PDB entry 1JZY | X-ray diffraction, 3.50 A resolution | chains A and K of the 4 polymer chains in the assembly

== Chain A ==
Molecule: 23S rRNA
Source organism: Deinococcus radiodurans
Sequence (2880 nucleotides; each row starts with the number of its first residue):
     1 GGUCAAGAUA GUAAGGGUCC ACGGUGGAUG CCCUGGCGCU GGAGCCGAUG AAGGACGCGA
    61 UUACCUGCGA AAAGCCCCGA CGAGCUGGAG AUACGCUUUG ACUCGGGGAU GUCCGAAUGG
   121 GGAAACCCAC CUCGUAAGAG GUAUCCGCAA GGAUGGGAAC UCAGGGAACU GAAACAUCUC
   181 AGUACCUGAA GGAGAAGAAA GAGAAUUCGA UUCCGUUAGU AGCGGCGAGC GAACCCGGAU
   241 CAGCCCAAAC CGAAACGCUU GCGUUUCGGG GUUGUAGGAC CAGUUUUUAA GAUUCAACCC
   301 CUCAAGCCGA AGUGGCUGGA AAGCUACACC UCAGAAGGUG AGAGUCCUGU AGGCGAACGA
   361 GCGGUUGACU GUACUGGCAC CUGAGUAGGU CGUUGUUCGU GAAACGAUGA CUGAAUCCGC
   421 GCGGACCACC GCGCAAGGCU AAAUACUCCC AGUGACCGAU AGCGCAUAGU ACCGUGAGGG
   481 AAAGGUGAAA AGAACCCCGG GAGGGGAGUG AAAGAGAACC UGAAACCGUG GACUUACAAG
   541 CAGUCAUGGC ACCUUAUGCG UGUUAUGGCG UGCCUAUUGA AGCAUGAGCC GGCGACUUAG
   601 ACCUGACGUG CGAGCUUAAG UUGAAAAACG GAGGCGGAGC GAAAGCGAGU CCGAAUAGGG
   661 CGGCAUUAGU ACGUCGGGCU AGACUCGAAA CCAGGUGAGC UAAGCAUGAC CAGGUUGAAA
   721 CCCCCGUGAC AGGGGGCGGA GGACCGAACC GGUGCCUGCU GAAACAGUCU CGGAUGAGUU
   781 GUGUUUAGGA GUGAAAAGCU AACCGAACCU GGAGAUAGCU AGUUCUCCCC GAAAUGUAUU
   841 GAGGUACAGC CUCGGAUGUU GACCAUGUCC UGUAGAGCAC UCACAAGGCU AGGGGGCCUA
   901 CCAGCUUACC AAACCUUAUG AAACUCCGAA GGGGCACGCG UUUAGUCCGG GAGUGAGGCU
   961 GCGAGAGCUA ACUUCCGUAG CCGAGAGGGA AACAACCCAG ACCAUCAGCU AAGGUCCCUA
  1021 AAUGAUCGCU CAGUGGUUAA GGAUGUGUCG UCGCAUAGAC AGCCAGGAGG UUGGCUUAGA
  1081 AGCAGCCACC CUUCAAAGAG UGCGUAAUAG CUCACUGGUC GAGUGACGAU GCGCCGAAAA
  1141 UGAUCGGGGC UCAAGUGAUC UACCGAAGCU AUGGAUUCAA CUCGCGAAGC GAGUUGUCUG
  1201 GUAGGGGAGC GUUCAGUCCG CGGAGAAGCC AUACCGGAAG GAGUGGUGGA GCCGACUGAA
  1261 GUGCGGAUGC CGGCAUGAGU AACGAUAAAA GAAGUGAGAA UCUUCUUCGC CGUAAGGACA
  1321 AGGGUUCCUG GGGAAGGGUC GUCCGCCCAG GGAAAGUCGG GACCUAAGGU GAGGCCGAAC
  1381 GGCGCAGCCG AUGGACAGCA GGUCAAGAUU CCUGCACCGA UCAUGUGGAG UGAUGGAGGG
  1441 ACGCAUUACG CUAUCCAAUG CCAAGCUAUG GCUAUGCUGG UUGGUACGCU CAAGGGCGAU
  1501 CGGGUCAGAA AAUCUACCGG UCACAUGCCU CAGACGUAUC GGGAGCUUCC UCGGAAGCGA
  1561 AGUUGGAAAC GCGACGGUGC CAAGAAAAGC UUCUAAACGU UGAAACAUGA UUGCCCGUAC
  1621 CGCAAACCGA CACAGGUGUC CGAGUGUCAA UGCACUAAGG CGCGCGAGAG AACCCUCGUU
  1681 AAGGAACUUU GCAAUCUCAC CCCGUAACUU CGGAAGAAGG GGUCCCCACG CUUCGCGUGG
  1741 GGCGCAGUGA AUAGGCCCAG GCGACUGUUU ACCAAAAUCA CAGCACUCUG CCAACACGAA
  1801 CAGUGGACGU AUAGGGUGUG ACGCCUGCCC GGUGCCGGAA GGUCAAGUGG AGCGGUGCAA
  1861 GCUGCGAAAU GAAGCCCCGG UGAACGGCGG CCGUAACUAU AACGGUCCUA AGGUAGCGAA
  1921 AUUCCUUGUC GGGUAAGUUC CGACCUGCAC GAAAGGCGUA ACGAUCUGGG CGCUGUCUCA
  1981 ACGAGGGACU CGGUGAAAUU GAAUUGGCUG UAAAGAUGCG GCCUACCCGU AGCAGGACGA
  2041 AAAGACCCCG UGGAGCUUUA CUAUAGUCUG GCAUUGGGAU UCGGGUUUCU CUGCGUAGGA
  2101 UAGGUGGGAG CCUGCGAAAC UGGCCUUUUG GGGUCGGUGG AGGCAACGGU GAAAUACCAC
  2161 CCUGAGAAAC UUGGAUUUCU AACCUGAAAA AUCACUUUCG GGGACCGUGC UUGGCGGGUA
  2221 GUUUGACUGG GGCGGUCGCC UCCCAAAAUG UAACGGAGGC GCCCAAAGGU CACCUCAAGA
  2281 CGGUUGGAAA UCGUCUGUAG AGCGCAAAGG UAGAAGGUGG CUUGACUGCG AGACUGACAC
  2341 GUCGAGCAGG GAGGAAACUC GGGCUUAGUG AACCGGUGGU ACCGUGUGGA AGGGCCAUCG
  2401 AUCAACGGAU AAAAGUUACC CCGGGGAUAA CAGGCUGAUC UCCCCCGAGA GUCCAUAUCG
  2461 GCGGGGAGGU UUGGCACCUC GAUGUCGGCU CGUCGCAUCC UGGGGCUGAA GAAGGUCCCA
  2521 AGGGUUGGGC UGUUCGCCCA UUAAAGCGGC ACGCGAGCUG GGUUCAGAAC GUCGUGAGAC
  2581 AGUUCGGUCU CUAUCCGCUA CGGGCGCAGG AGAAUUGAGG GGAGUUGCUC CUAGUACGAG
  2641 AGGACCGGAG UGAACGGACC GCUGGUCUCC CUGCUGUCGU ACCAACGGCA CAUGCAGGGU
  2701 AGCUAUGUCC GGAACGGAUA ACCGCUGAAA GCAUCUAAGC GGGAAGCCAG CCCCAAGAUG
  2761 AGUUCUCCCA CUGUUUAUCA GGUAAGACUC CCGGAAGACC ACCGGGUUAA GAGGCCAGGC
  2821 GUGCACGCAU AGCAAUGUGU UCAGCGGACU GGUGCUCAUC AGUCGAGGUC UUGACCACUC
Not modelled in the structure: 249-289, 374-383, 893-908, 2098-2102, 2111-2116, 2126-2131, 2141-2156, 2775-2777, 2878-2880
Ligand contacts: erythromycin a (ERY): A2040, A2041, A2042, A2045, A2482, G2484, U2588, C2589, U2590
Reported in the primary citation:
  - binding site for erythromycin a: A2041, A2042, A2045, G2484, U2588

== Chain K ==
Protein: Ribosomal Protein L4
Source organism: Deinococcus radiodurans
Reference sequence: Q9RXK1 (RL4_DEIRA); residues 1-205 here = UniProt positions 1-205
Amino-acid sequence (205 residues; numbered 1 to 205; the number before each row is that of its first residue):
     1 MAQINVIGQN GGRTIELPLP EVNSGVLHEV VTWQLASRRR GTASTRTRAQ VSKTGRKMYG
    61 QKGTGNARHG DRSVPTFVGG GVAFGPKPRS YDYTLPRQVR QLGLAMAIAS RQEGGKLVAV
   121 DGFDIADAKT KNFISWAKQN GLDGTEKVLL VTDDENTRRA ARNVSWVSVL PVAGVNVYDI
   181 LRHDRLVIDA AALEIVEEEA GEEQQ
Not modelled in the structure: 1, 199-205

== Chain A / chain K interface ==
Residue-residue contacts (28; chain A residue first):
  C37(A) - Ser44(K)  sugar contact
  G38(A) - Thr42(K)  sugar contact
  C332(A) - Lys129(K)  phosphate contact
  C332(A) - Arg159(K)  sugar contact
  C332(A) - Ala160(K)  sugar contact
  A455(A) - Leu35(K)  base contact
  A455(A) - Ala36(K)  base contact
  C456(A) - Ala43(K)  sugar contact
  U460(A) - Val78(K)  sugar contact
  G480(A) - Thr54(K)  phosphate contact
  G480(A) - Gly55(K)  phosphate contact
  C615(A) - Pro96(K)  phosphate contact
  U616(A) - Pro96(K)  phosphate contact
  U616(A) - Arg97(K)  phosphate contact
  A625(A) - Leu170(K)  base contact
  A626(A) - Gly174(K)  base contact
  G673(A) - Tyr93(K)  phosphate contact
  G687(A) - His69(K)  sugar contact
  G1261(A) - Gly85(K)  sugar contact
  G1261(A) - Pro86(K)  phosphate contact
  U1268(A) - Asn66(K)  base contact
  U1268(A) - Ala67(K)  base contact
  G1269(A) - Thr76(K)  base contact
  C1270(A) - Phe77(K)  sugar contact
  C1270(A) - Val78(K)  sugar contact
  A2042(A) - Gly63(K)  phosphate contact
  A2043(A) - Gly63(K)  phosphate contact
  A2043(A) - Asn66(K)  phosphate contact
Other interface residues (no listed pair), chain A (27 interface residues in all): A333, C463, G479, G594, G610, A628, C672, G814
Other interface residues (no listed pair), chain K (34 interface residues in all): Arg39, Arg46, Gln50, Val51, Lys62, Gln98, Val99, Arg100, Arg162, Val172

== Overview ==
The interface between chain A and chain K involves 27 residues on one side and 34 on the other. Ligands of
chain A: erythromycin a. From the paper: a binding site for erythromycin a at A2041(A), A2042(A) and A2045(A)
among others.
Chain A is 23S rRNA and chain K is Ribosomal Protein L4, both from Deinococcus radiodurans; the structure,
Structural Basis for the Interaction of Antibiotics with the Peptidyl Transferase Center in Eubacteria, was
determined by X-ray diffraction, deposited together with 1J5A, 1JZX, 1JZZ and 1K01.
